8JML - chains A and B; structure by X-ray diffraction, 2.00 A resolution.

Chain A (and B):
Molecule: SpoOJ regulator (Soj)
Source organism: Helicobacter pylori 26695
Notes: chain B of this document is another copy of the same molecule, construct and numbering; everything in this record applies to it too
UniProtKB: O25759 (O25759_HELPY); residue numbers follow UniProt; this construct covers 1-264
Amino-acid sequence (264 residues; each row starts with the number of its first residue):
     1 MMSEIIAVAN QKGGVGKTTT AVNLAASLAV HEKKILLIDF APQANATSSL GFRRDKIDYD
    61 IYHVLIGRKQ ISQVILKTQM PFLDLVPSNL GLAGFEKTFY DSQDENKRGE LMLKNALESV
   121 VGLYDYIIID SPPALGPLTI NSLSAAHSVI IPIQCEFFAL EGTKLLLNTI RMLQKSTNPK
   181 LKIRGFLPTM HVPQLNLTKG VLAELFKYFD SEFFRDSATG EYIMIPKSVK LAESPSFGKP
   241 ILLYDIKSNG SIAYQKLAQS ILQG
Sequence notes: engineered mutation Ala41 (Asp in O25759)
Ion coordination: Mg2+: Thr18 (together with ATP)
Residues lining bound ligands:
  - ATP (adenosine-5'-triphosphate), molecule 1: Lys12, Gly13, Gly14, Val15, Gly16, Lys17, Thr18, Thr19, Asn45, Pro133, Met190, Ile225, Pro226, Lys227, Ser228, Leu231, Ala232, Pro235
  - ATP, molecule 2: Lys12, Gly13, Gln154, Glu156, Phe158
What the authors report for this chain:
  - Mg2+ coordination: Thr18
  - binding site for ATP: Lys12, Gly13, Gly14, Val15, Gly16, Lys17, Thr18, Thr19, Glu156, Pro226, Ser228

How chain A and chain B interact:
Contacting residue pairs (43):
  Gln11(A) - Gln43(B)
  Lys12(A) - Gln43(B)
  Lys12(A) - Asn45(B)
  Gly13(A) - Gly13(B)
  Gly13(A) - Gly14(B)  hydrogen bond (backbone-backbone)
  Gly14(A) - Gly13(B)  hydrogen bond (backbone-backbone)
  Gly14(A) - Gly14(B)
  Gln43(A) - Gln11(B)  hydrogen bond (side chain-backbone)
  Gln43(A) - Pro133(B)  hydrogen bond (side chain-backbone)
  Gln43(A) - Glu161(B)
  Asn45(A) - Lys12(B)
  Asn45(A) - Phe158(B)
  Asn45(A) - Glu161(B)  hydrogen bond
  Ser48(A) - Phe157(B)
  Ser48(A) - Glu161(B)  hydrogen bond
  Ser49(A) - Phe158(B)
  Arg54(A) - Glu161(B)
  Leu90(A) - Leu165(B)  hydrophobic
  Glu96(A) - Glu96(B)
  Glu96(A) - Tyr100(B)  hydrogen bond
  Glu96(A) - Pro137(B)
  Lys97(A) - Tyr100(B)
  Tyr100(A) - Glu96(B)
  Tyr100(A) - Lys97(B)
  Tyr100(A) - Tyr100(B)  hydrophobic
  Asp104(A) - Lys97(B)  salt bridge
  Pro133(A) - Pro133(B)  hydrophobic
  Phe157(A) - Ser48(B)
  Phe157(A) - Pro235(B)
  Phe157(A) - Ser236(B)
  Phe158(A) - Asn45(B)
  Phe158(A) - Ser49(B)
  Phe158(A) - Pro235(B)  hydrophobic
  Glu161(A) - Gln43(B)
  Glu161(A) - Asn45(B)  hydrogen bond
  Glu161(A) - Ser48(B)  hydrogen bond
  Leu165(A) - Leu90(B)  hydrophobic
  Leu195(A) - Val229(B)  hydrophobic
  Leu197(A) - Ala232(B)
  Ala232(A) - Leu197(B)
  Pro235(A) - Phe157(B)
  Pro235(A) - Phe158(B)  hydrophobic
  Ser236(A) - Phe157(B)
Interface residues without a listed pair, chain A (30 interface residues in all): Ala44, Glu156, Asn196, Lys227, Val229, Glu233
Interface residues without a listed pair, chain B (33 interface residues in all): Ala44, Arg54, Ala93, Asp101, Gln103, Glu156, Leu195, Asn196, Lys227, Glu233

In short:
The interface between chain A and chain B involves 30 residues on one side and 33 on the other, with 9
hydrogen bonds and 1 salt bridge. Among the polar pairs are Asp104(A)-Lys97(B), Gln43(A)-Gln11(B) and
Gln43(A)-Pro133(B). From the paper: a binding site for ATP at Lys12(A), Gly13(A) and Gly14(A) among others;
Mg2+ coordination by Thr18(A).
Chain A and chain B are both SpoOJ regulator (Soj) (Helicobacter pylori 26695); the structure, Structure of
Helicobacter pylori Soj protein mutant, D41A, was determined by X-ray diffraction, deposited together with
8JMJ and 8JMK.
